Entry 4WFS (X-ray diffraction, 2.68 A resolution); this record covers chain A.

Chain A:
Name: tRNA-dihydrouridine(20) synthase [NAD(P)+]-like
From: Homo sapiens
Notes: EC 1.3.1.-; fragment: DUS domain
Reference sequence: Q9NX74 (DUS2L_HUMAN); residue numbers follow UniProt; this construct covers 14-333
Chain sequence (327 residues; numbered 7 to 333; the number before each row is that of its first residue):
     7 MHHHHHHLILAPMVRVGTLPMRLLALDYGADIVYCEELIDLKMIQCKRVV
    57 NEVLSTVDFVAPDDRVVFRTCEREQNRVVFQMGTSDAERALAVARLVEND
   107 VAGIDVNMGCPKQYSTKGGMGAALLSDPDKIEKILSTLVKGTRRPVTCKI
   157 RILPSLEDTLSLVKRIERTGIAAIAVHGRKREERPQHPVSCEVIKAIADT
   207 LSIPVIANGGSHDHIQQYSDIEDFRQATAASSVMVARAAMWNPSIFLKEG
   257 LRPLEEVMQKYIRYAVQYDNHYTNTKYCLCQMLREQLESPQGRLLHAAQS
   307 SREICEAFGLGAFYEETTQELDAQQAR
Not modelled in the structure: 7-11, 116-128, 331-333
Differences from the reference sequence: expression tag (7-13)
Ligand contacts: FMN (flavin mononucleotide): Ala-17, Pro-18, Met-19, Val-20, Val-22, Glu-42, Glu-43, Gln-87, Asn-113, Lys-155, His-183, Arg-185, Asn-214, Gly-215, Gly-216, Ser-217, Met-240, Val-241, Ala-242, Arg-243, Ala-244, Met-246, Tyr-283
Swiss-Prot annotation at these positions:
  - active site: Cys-116 (Proton donor)
  - binding site (FMN): Pro-18 to Val-20, Glu-43, Gln-87, Lys-155, His-183, Asn-214 to Gly-216, Ala-242, Arg-243
From the paper describing this entry:
  - contacts within the chain: Arg-21/Tyr-283 (cation-pi contact), Trp-247/Arg-290 (cation-pi contact)
  - binding site for flavin mononucleotide: Met-19, Val-20, Glu-43, Gln-87, Asn-113, Lys-155
  - conformationally variable residues (order/disorder transition): Cys-116 to Ala-128

In short:
Ligands of chain A: flavin mononucleotide. From UniProt: active-site residue Cys-116 and 12 FMN-binding
residues. From the paper: a binding site for flavin mononucleotide at Met-19, Val-20 and Glu-43 among others;
conformational variability at Cys-116.
Chain A is tRNA-dihydrouridine(20) synthase [NAD(P)+]-like (Homo sapiens); the structure, Crystal Structure of
tRNA-dihydrouridine(20) synthase catalytic domain, was determined by X-ray diffraction, deposited together
with 4WFT.
